Entry 8SWQ (X-ray diffraction, 1.98 A resolution); this record covers chains B and C of the 3 polymer chains in the assembly.

== Chain B (and C) ==
Molecule: Purine nucleoside phosphorylase
Organism: Kluyveromyces lactis NRRL Y-1140
Notes: chain C of this document is another copy of the same molecule, construct and numbering; everything in this record applies to it too
Reference sequence: Q6CSZ6 (Q6CSZ6_KLULA); residue numbers follow UniProt; this construct covers 1-306
Amino-acid sequence (307 residues; row label = number of the first residue in the row; numbering starts at 0):
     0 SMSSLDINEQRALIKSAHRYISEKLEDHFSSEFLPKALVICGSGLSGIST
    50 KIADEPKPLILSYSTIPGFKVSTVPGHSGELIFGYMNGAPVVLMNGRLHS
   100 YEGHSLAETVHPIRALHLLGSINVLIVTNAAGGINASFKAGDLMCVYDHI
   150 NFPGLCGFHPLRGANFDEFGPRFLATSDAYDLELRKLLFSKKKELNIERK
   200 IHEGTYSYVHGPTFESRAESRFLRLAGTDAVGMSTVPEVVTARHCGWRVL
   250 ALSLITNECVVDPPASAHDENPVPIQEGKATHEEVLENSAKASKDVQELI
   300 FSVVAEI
Disordered / not traced: 0-4, 70-77, 161-176 (chain C: 0-4, 70-77, 97-104, 210-213, 270-288)
Construct notes: expression tag (0)
Modified positions: Mse1 (selenomethionine); Mse85, Mse93, Mse143, Mse232 (selenomethionine; parent Met)
Residues lining bound ligands: DIH (7-[[(3R,4R)-3-(hydroxymethyl)-4-oxidanyl-pyrrolidin-1-ium-1-yl]methyl]-3,5-dihydropyrrolo[3,2-d]pyrimidin-4-one): Ser42, His98, Tyr100, Ala129, Ala130, Gly131, Phe213, Glu214, Val230, Gly231, Mse232, Thr255, Asn256, Cys258, His281, Val284

== How chain B and chain C interact ==
Pairs across the interface - 39 pairs, chain B then chain C:
  Tyr146(B) with Pro262(C); Pro263(C)
  Asp147(B) with Ser215(C); Arg216(C); Ala217(C), hydrogen bond (side chain-backbone); Pro263(C)
  His148(B) with Ser215(C), hydrogen bond (backbone-side chain); Ala217(C); Glu218(C)
  Ile149(B) with Ala217(C), hydrophobic; Glu218(C)
  Asn150(B) with Glu218(C), hydrogen bond (backbone-side chain)
  Gly153(B) with His209(C)
  Leu154(B) with Pro152(C); Val208(C); His209(C), hydrogen bond (backbone-backbone); Phe221(C), hydrophobic
  Cys155(B) with Pro152(C), hydrophobic; Cys155(C), hydrophobic; Phe157(C); His209(C), hydrogen bond (backbone-side chain)
  Gly156(B) with His209(C)
  Phe157(B) with Phe157(C), hydrophobic
  His158(B) with His209(C)
  Leu181(B) with Ala264(C); Ser265(C); Ala266(C), hydrophobic
  Arg184(B) with Ala264(C), hydrogen bond (side chain-backbone); Ala266(C)
  Lys185(B) with Ala266(C)
  Phe188(B) with Ala266(C), hydrophobic; His267(C)
  Glu202(B) with Ser265(C), hydrogen bond; Ala266(C), hydrogen bond (side chain-backbone); His267(C)
  Thr204(B) with Ala217(C)
  Phe221(B) with Phe221(C), hydrophobic
  Leu224(B) with Leu224(C)
  Ala225(B) with Phe221(C), hydrophobic
Interface residues without a listed pair, chain B (21 interface residues in all): Phe151
Interface residues without a listed pair, chain C (18 interface residues in all): Phe151

== Summary ==
21 residues of chain B and 18 residues of chain C are in contact; the contacts include 8 hydrogen bonds. Polar
pairs include Asp147(B)-Ala217(C), His148(B)-Ser215(C) and Asn150(B)-Glu218(C). Chain B binds compound DIH.
Both chains are Purine nucleoside phosphorylase (Kluyveromyces lactis NRRL Y-1140). Entry 8SWQ (Structure of
K. lactis PNP bound to transition state analog DADMe-IMMUCILLIN H and sulfate) was determined by X-ray
diffraction together with 8SWP, 8SWR, 8SWS, 8SWT and 8SWU from the same study.
